PDB entry 6N61 | X-ray diffraction, 3.25 A resolution | chains A and C of the 9 polymer chains in the assembly

[Chain A]
Protein: DNA-directed RNA polymerase subunit alpha
Organism: Escherichia coli
Notes: EC 2.7.7.6; fragment: N-terminal domain
UniProt: P0A7Z4 (RPOA_ECOLI); numbering as in UniProt (aligned over 1-234)
Chain sequence (239 residues; each row starts with the number of its first residue):
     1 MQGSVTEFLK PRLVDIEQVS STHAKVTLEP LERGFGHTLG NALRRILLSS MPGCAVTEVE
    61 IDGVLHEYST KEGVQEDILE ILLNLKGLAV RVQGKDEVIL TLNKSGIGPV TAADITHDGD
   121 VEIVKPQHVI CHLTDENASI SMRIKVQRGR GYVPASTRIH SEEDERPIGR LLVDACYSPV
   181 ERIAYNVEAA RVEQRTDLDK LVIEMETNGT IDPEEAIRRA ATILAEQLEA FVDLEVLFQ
Disordered / not traced: 1-7, 236-239
Sequence notes: expression tag (235-239)
Swiss-Prot annotation at these positions:
  - region: Glu162 to Glu165 (Required for interaction with Crp at class II promoters)
  - mutagenesis: Arg45 (R45C: In rpoA112; temperature-sensitive, blocks RNA polymerase assembly), Glu162 to Glu165 (5-fold decrease in CRP-class II promoter-dependent transcription), Glu165 (E165K: 5-fold decrease in CRP-class II promoter-dependent transcription), Arg191 (R191C: In rpoA101; temperature-sensitive)

[Chain C]
Protein: DNA-directed RNA polymerase subunit beta
Organism: Escherichia coli
Notes: EC 2.7.7.6
UniProt: P0A8V2 (RPOB_ECOLI); numbering as in UniProt (aligned over 1-1342)
Chain sequence (1342 residues; numbered 1 to 1342; the number before each row is that of its first residue):
     1 MVYSYTEKKR IRKDFGKRPQ VLDVPYLLSI QLDSFQKFIE QDPEGQYGLE AAFRSVFPIQ
    61 SYSGNSELQY VSYRLGEPVF DVQECQIRGV TYSAPLRVKL RLVIYEREAP EGTVKDIKEQ
   121 EVYMGEIPLM TDNGTFVING TERVIVSQLH RSPGVFFDSD KGKTHSSGKV LYNARIIPYR
   181 GSWLDFEFDP KDNLFVRIDR RRKLPATIIL RALNYTTEQI LDLFFEKVIF EIRDNKLQME
   241 LVPERLRGET ASFDIEANGK VYVEKGRRIT ARHIRQLEKD DVKLIEVPVE YIAGKVVAKD
   301 YIDESTGELI CAANMELSLD LLAKLSQSGH KRIETLFTND LDHGPYISET LRVDPTNDRL
   361 SALVEIYRMM RPGEPPTREA AESLFENLFF SEDRYDLSAV GRMKFNRSLL REEIEGSGIL
   421 SKDDIIDVMK KLIDIRNGKG EVDDIDHLGN RRIRSVGEMA ENQFRVGLVR VERAVKERLS
   481 LGDLDTLMPQ DMINAKPISA AVKEFFGSSQ LSQFMDQNNP LSEITHKRRI SALGPGGLTR
   541 ERAGFEVRDV HPTHYGRVCP IETPEGPNIG LINSLSVYAQ TNEYGFLETP YRKVTDGVVT
   601 DEIHYLSAIE EGNYVIAQAN SNLDEEGHFV EDLVTCRSKG ESSLFSRDQV DYMDVSTQQV
   661 VSVGASLIPF LEHDDANRAL MGANMQRQAV PTLRADKPLV GTGMERAVAV DSGVTAVAKR
   721 GGVVQYVDAS RIVIKVNEDE MYPGEAGIDI YNLTKYTRSN QNTCINQMPC VSLGEPVERG
   781 DVLADGPSTD LGELALGQNM RVAFMPWNGY NFEDSILVSE RVVQEDRFTT IHIQELACVS
   841 RDTKLGPEEI TADIPNVGEA ALSKLDESGI VYIGAEVTGG DILVGKVTPK GETQLTPEEK
   901 LLRAIFGEKA SDVKDSSLRV PNGVSGTVID VQVFTRDGVE KDKRALEIEE MQLKQAKKDL
   961 SEELQILEAG LFSRIRAVLV AGGVEAEKLD KLPRDRWLEL GLTDEEKQNQ LEQLAEQYDE
  1021 LKHEFEKKLE AKRRKITQGD DLAPGVLKIV KVYLAVKRRI QPGDKMAGRH GNKGVISKIN
  1081 PIEDMPYDEN GTPVDIVLNP LGVPSRMNIG QILETHLGMA AKGIGDKINA MLKQQQEVAK
  1141 LREFIQRAYD LGADVRQKVD LSTFSDEEVM RLAENLRKGM PIATPVFDGA KEAEIKELLK
  1201 LGDLPTSGQI RLYDGRTGEQ FERPVTVGYM YMLKLNHLVD DKMHARSTGS YSLVTQQPLG
  1261 GKAQFGGQRF GEMEVWALEA YGAAYTLQEM LTVKSDDVNG RTKMYKNIVD GNHQMEPGMP
  1321 ESFNVLLKEI RSLGINIELE DE
Disordered / not traced: 1, 108-110, 256-261
Swiss-Prot annotation at these positions:
  - modified residue (N6-acetyllysine): Lys1022, Lys1200
  - mutagenesis: Ile561 (I561S: Resistant to antibiotics salinamide A and B), Ile569 (I569S: Resistant to antibiotics salinamide A and B), Ala665 (A665E: Resistant to antibiotics salinamide A and B), Asp675 (D675A/G: Resistant to antibiotics salinamide A and B), Asn677 (N677H/K: Resistant to antibiotics salinamide A and B), Leu680 (L680M: Resistant to antibiotics salinamide A and B), Glu813 (E813K: Disrupts the enzyme's active center)

[How chain A and chain C interact]
Pairs across the interface (71):
  Ser20(A) - Lys1133(C)
  Asn41(A) - Tyr1087(C)  hydrogen bond
  Asn41(A) - Asp1214(C)
  Asn41(A) - Gly1215(C)
  Asn41(A) - Arg1216(C)  hydrogen bond (side chain-backbone)
  Asn41(A) - Thr1217(C)  hydrogen bond (side chain-backbone)
  Asn41(A) - Gly1218(C)  hydrogen bond (side chain-backbone)
  Arg44(A) - Glu1083(C)
  Arg44(A) - Tyr1087(C)
  Arg45(A) - Glu1083(C)  hydrogen bond (side chain-backbone)
  Arg45(A) - Asp1084(C)  salt bridge
  Arg45(A) - Gly1215(C)  hydrogen bond (side chain-backbone)
  Arg45(A) - Arg1216(C)
  Leu48(A) - Glu1083(C)
  Leu65(A) - Ile873(C)
  His66(A) - Gly874(C)
  His66(A) - Val928(C)
  His66(A) - Ile929(C)
  Glu67(A) - Lys1057(C)  salt bridge
  Tyr68(A) - Tyr756(C)  hydrophobic
  Tyr68(A) - Ile831(C)  hydrophobic
  Tyr68(A) - Ile929(C)  hydrophobic
  Tyr68(A) - Ala1055(C)  hydrophobic
  Tyr68(A) - Lys1057(C)
  Ser69(A) - Tyr756(C)
  Thr70(A) - Ala729(C)
  Thr70(A) - Ser730(C)  hydrogen bond
  Thr70(A) - Lys755(C)
  Lys71(A) - Asp728(C)
  Glu72(A) - Asp728(C)
  Glu72(A) - Lys958(C)  salt bridge
  Glu72(A) - Glu962(C)
  Gly73(A) - Tyr726(C)
  Gly73(A) - Asp728(C)  hydrogen bond (backbone-side chain)
  Val74(A) - Asp728(C)
  Val74(A) - Ala729(C)
  Gln75(A) - Val727(C)
  Gln75(A) - Ala729(C)
  Gln75(A) - Val771(C)
  Gln75(A) - Ser772(C)
  Asp77(A) - Ala729(C)
  Asp77(A) - Lys755(C)  salt bridge
  Asp77(A) - Tyr756(C)  hydrogen bond
  Asp77(A) - Asn766(C)  hydrogen bond
  Leu79(A) - Leu693(C)  hydrophobic
  Leu79(A) - Tyr756(C)
  Glu80(A) - Met768(C)
  Leu83(A) - Leu693(C)  hydrophobic
  Leu83(A) - Arg694(C)
  Lys86(A) - Asp826(C)  salt bridge
  Thr134(A) - Tyr726(C)
  Thr134(A) - Val727(C)  hydrogen bond (side chain-backbone)
  Thr134(A) - Leu773(C)
  Asp135(A) - Tyr726(C)
  Tyr152(A) - Gln824(C)
  Pro154(A) - Arg1059(C)
  Ser156(A) - Arg1059(C)  hydrogen bond
  Glu165(A) - Glu876(C)
  Ile168(A) - Gly874(C)
  Ile168(A) - Ala875(C)
  Asp174(A) - Asp826(C)
  Glu181(A) - Arg821(C)  hydrogen bond (backbone-side chain)
  Arg182(A) - Asn1090(C)
  Arg182(A) - Gly1091(C)
  Arg182(A) - Thr1092(C)
  Ile183(A) - Gly1091(C)
  Ala184(A) - Glu1089(C)
  Ala184(A) - Asn1090(C)
  Ala184(A) - Gly1091(C)
  Tyr185(A) - Tyr1087(C)
  Tyr185(A) - Gly1218(C)
Other interface residues (no listed pair), chain A (40 interface residues in all): Ser49, Glu76, Ile107, Leu172, Cys176, Glu206
Other interface residues (no listed pair), chain C (44 interface residues in all): Val823, Thr927

[Overview]
40 residues of chain A face 44 of chain C across their interface; the contacts include 13 hydrogen bonds and 5
salt bridges. Polar contacts include Arg45(A)-Asp1084(C), Glu67(A)-Lys1057(C) and Glu72(A)-Lys958(C). UniProt
lists 6 mutagenesis sites on chain A; 7 mutagenesis sites on chain C.
Here chain A is DNA-directed RNA polymerase subunit alpha and chain C is DNA-directed RNA polymerase subunit
beta, both from Escherichia coli. Entry 6N61 (Escherichia coli RNA polymerase sigma70-holoenzyme bound to
upstream fork promoter DNA and Capistruin) was determined by X-ray diffraction together with 6N60 and 6N62
from the same study.
